PDB entry 6QG1 | electron microscopy, 4.25 A resolution (low resolution: residue-level contacts below are approximate; hydrogen-bond / salt-bridge calls are withheld) | chains D and H of the 16 polymer chains in the assembly

# Chain D
Molecule: Translation initiation factor eIF-2B subunit beta
Source organism: Saccharomyces cerevisiae (strain ATCC 204508 / S288c)
UniProt: P32502 (EI2BB_YEAST); numbering as in UniProt (aligned over 1-381)
Sequence (381 residues; row label = number of the first residue in the row):
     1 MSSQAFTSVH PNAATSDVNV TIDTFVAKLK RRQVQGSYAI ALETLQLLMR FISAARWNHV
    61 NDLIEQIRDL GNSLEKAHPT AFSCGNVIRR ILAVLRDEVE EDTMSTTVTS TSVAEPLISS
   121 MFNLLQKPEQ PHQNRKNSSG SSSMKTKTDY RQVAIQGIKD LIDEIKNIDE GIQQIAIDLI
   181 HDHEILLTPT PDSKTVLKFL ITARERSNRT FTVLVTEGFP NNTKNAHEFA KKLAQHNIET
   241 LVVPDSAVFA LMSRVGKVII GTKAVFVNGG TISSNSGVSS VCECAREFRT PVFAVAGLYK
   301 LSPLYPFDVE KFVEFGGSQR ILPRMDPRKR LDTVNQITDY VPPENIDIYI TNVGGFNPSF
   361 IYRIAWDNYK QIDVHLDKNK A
Unresolved in the structure: 1-9, 109-112, 129-146, 377-381

# Chain H
Molecule: Translation initiation factor eIF-2B subunit delta
Source organism: Saccharomyces cerevisiae (strain ATCC 204508 / S288c)
UniProt: P12754 (EI2BD_YEAST); residue numbers follow UniProt; this construct covers 1-651
Sequence (651 residues; row label = number of the first residue in the row):
     1 MSESEAKSRS ATPPSKAKQA TPTTTAAANG EKKLTNKELK ELKKQEKAAK RAAMKQANGI
    61 SIEQQQQQAQ MKKEKKQLQR EQQQKREQKQ KNANKKKQNE RNVKKSTLFG HLETTEERRA
   121 TILALTSAVS SPKTSRITAA GLMVPVVASA LSGSNVLTAS SLMPVGPNAS STVSASAPAS
   181 TTTTLPASSA ALSAGTSSAS TNTPTAIQQE IASSNASDVA KTLASISLEA GEFNVIPGIS
   241 SVIPTVLEQS FDNSSLISSV KELLLNKDLI HPSILLLTSH LAHYKIVGSI PRCIAMLEVF
   301 QIVIKDYQTP KGTTLSRNLT SYLSHQIDLL KKARPLSVTM GNAIRWLKQE ISLIDPSTPD
   361 KAAKKDLCEK IGQFAKEKIE LADQLIIDNA STQIEESTTI VTYGSSKVLT ELLLHNAISL
   421 KKNIKVIVVD SRPLFEGRKM AETLRNAGVN VMYALITSLD TIFNMDVDYV FLGAHSILSN
   481 GFLYSRAGTA MLAMSAKRRN IPVLVCCESL KFSQRVQLDS VTFNELADPN DLVNIDYENP
   541 VERRGNKGAL LNQFIKERKF EKKKLAMENK PKGNKIGGKK GSEGESKDAS NEEDSNSKNI
   601 LDGWQELPSL NIVNILYDLT PPEYIKKVIT EFGALPPSSV PVILREYKGS A
Unresolved in the structure: 1-236, 258, 465, 594-651
Swiss-Prot annotation at these positions:
  - modified residue: Ser2 (N-acetylserine), Ser106 (Phosphoserine), Thr121 (Phosphothreonine)

# Interface between chain D and chain H
Contacting residue pairs - 79 pairs, chain D then chain H:
  Glu217(D) with Arg432(H); Leu532(H)
  Gly218(D) with Thr457(H)
  Phe219(D) with Arg432(H); Leu455(H); Thr457(H); Asp536(H)
  Pro220(D) with Leu455(H); Thr457(H)
  His227(D) with Arg432(H); Asn546(H); Lys547(H)
  Glu228(D) with Asn546(H)
  Ala230(D) with Lys556(H)
  Lys231(D) with Asn546(H); Lys556(H)
  Ala234(D) with Phe554(H); Ile555(H)
  Asn237(D) with Phe554(H)
  Glu239(D) with Gln249(H); Ile555(H)
  Thr240(D) with Ile555(H); Glu557(H)
  Leu241(D) with Glu557(H)
  Val242(D) with Lys547(H); Glu557(H); Arg558(H); Lys559(H)
  Pro244(D) with Lys559(H); Phe560(H)
  Asp245(D) with Ile456(H); Thr457(H); Met491(H)
  Ser246(D) with Ile456(H); Ala487(H); Gly488(H); Met491(H); Lys564(H)
  Ala247(D) with Glu561(H); Lys564(H)
  Val248(D) with Met491(H)
  Phe249(D) with Ala490(H); Met491(H); Met494(H); Leu565(H); Met567(H); Lys570(H)
  Ala250(D) with Ser520(H); Glu561(H)
  Leu251(D) with Phe251(H)
  Arg254(D) with Val521(H)
  Gly277(D) with Thr457(H)
  Ser279(D) with Asp460(H)
  Ser280(D) with Asp460(H); Met491(H)
  Glu283(D) with Met494(H); Arg498(H); Arg499(H)
  Cys284(D) with Met494(H)
  Arg286(D) with Arg498(H)
  Glu287(D) with Arg498(H)
  Glu310(D) with Asn464(H)
  Arg320(D) with Tyr537(H)
  Ile321(D) with Tyr453(H); Tyr537(H)
  Leu322(D) with Tyr453(H)
  Pro323(D) with Arg438(H); Glu538(H)
  Arg330(D) with Arg445(H); Val451(H)
  Asp332(D) with Val451(H); Met452(H); Tyr453(H)
  Thr333(D) with Tyr453(H)
  Val334(D) with Tyr453(H); Ser458(H); Ile462(H)
  Gln336(D) with Thr457(H); Thr461(H)
Also at the interface, not in a pair above, chain D (49 interface residues in all): Thr223, Gln235, Ile238, Val243, Ser276, Phe288, Phe315, Pro327, Leu331
Also at the interface, not in a pair above, chain H (49 interface residues in all): Ser250, Ser431, Ala441, Glu442, Asp519, Gln553

# Overview
The chain D/chain H interface involves 49 residues from each chain.
Chain D is Translation initiation factor eIF-2B subunit beta and chain H is Translation initiation factor
eIF-2B subunit delta, both from Saccharomyces cerevisiae (strain ATCC 204508 / S288c); the structure,
Structure of eIF2B-eIF2 (phosphorylated at Ser51) complex (model 2), was determined by electron microscopy
(same publication as 6QG0, 6QG2, 6QG3, 6QG5 and 6QG6).
